Entry 3ZNM (X-ray diffraction, 2.40 A resolution); this record covers chains A and C of the 6 polymer chains in the assembly.

== Chain A (and C) ==
Molecule: Haemagglutinin
Source organism: Influenza A virus
Notes: fragment: ha1 of trypsin released ectodomain, residues 17-342; chain C of this document is another copy of the same molecule, construct and numbering; everything in this record applies to it too
UniProtKB: Q6DQ34 (Q6DQ34_9INFA); residues 1-326 here correspond to UniProt positions 17-342 (UniProt number = residue number + 16)
Sequence (326 residues; numbered 1 to 326; the number before each row is that of its first residue):
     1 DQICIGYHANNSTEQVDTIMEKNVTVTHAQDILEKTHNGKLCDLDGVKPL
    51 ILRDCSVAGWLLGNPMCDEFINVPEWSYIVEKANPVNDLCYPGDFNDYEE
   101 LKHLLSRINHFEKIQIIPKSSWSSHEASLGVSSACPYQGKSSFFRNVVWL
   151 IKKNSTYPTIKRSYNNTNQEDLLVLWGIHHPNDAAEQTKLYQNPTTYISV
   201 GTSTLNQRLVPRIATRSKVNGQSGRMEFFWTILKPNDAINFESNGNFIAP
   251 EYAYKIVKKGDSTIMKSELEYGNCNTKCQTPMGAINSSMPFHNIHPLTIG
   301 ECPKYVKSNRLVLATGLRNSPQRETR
Unresolved in the structure: 322-326
Disulfide bonds: Cys42-Cys274, Cys55-Cys67, Cys90-Cys135, Cys278-Cys302
Glycans and other covalent adducts: N-acetylglucosamine (NAG) linked to Asn23, Asn165
Sequence notes: conflict Thr325 (Arg341 in Q6DQ34)

== How chain A and chain C interact ==
Contacting residue pairs - 18 pairs, chain A then chain C:
  Ser199(A) with Ile213(C); Ala214(C)
  Gly201(A) with Thr215(C)
  Thr202(A) with Arg216(C); Ser217(C); Arg225(C)
  Ser203(A) with Ser217(C), hydrogen bond (backbone-side chain); Val219(C); Arg225(C), hydrogen bond (backbone-side chain)
  Asn206(A) with His180(C), hydrogen bond; Arg212(C), hydrogen bond (backbone-side chain); Ala214(C); Arg216(C), hydrogen bond
  Arg208(A) with Ile213(C), hydrogen bond (side chain-backbone)
  Asp237(A) with Ser217(C), hydrogen bond
  Ala238(A) with Ser217(C), hydrogen bond (backbone-side chain)
  Asn240(A) with Thr215(C), hydrogen bond (side chain-backbone); Arg216(C)
Also at the interface, not in a pair above, chain A (13 interface residues in all): Val200, Leu205, Gln207, Glu242

== Summary ==
13 residues of chain A face 9 of chain C across their interface; the contacts include 9 hydrogen bonds. Among
the polar pairs are Ser203(A)-Ser217(C), Ser203(A)-Arg225(C) and Asn206(A)-His180(C). N-acetylglucosamine is
covalently linked to Asn23(A) and Asn165(A).
Chain A and chain C are both Haemagglutinin (Influenza A virus); the structure, H5 Haemagglutinin in Complex
with Sialyl-Lewis X, was determined by X-ray diffraction together with 3ZNK and 3ZNL from the same study.
